PDB entry 9D6C | electron microscopy, 2.10 A resolution | chains E and F of the 18 polymer chains in the assembly

[Chain E (and F)]
Protein: Gag
Source organism: Human immunodeficiency virus type 1 group M subtype B (isolate HXB2)
Notes: fragment: CA-SP1 domains; chain F of this document is another copy of the same molecule, construct and numbering; everything in this record applies to it too
Reference sequence: P04591 (GAG_HV1H2); residues 9-240 here correspond to UniProt positions 141-372 (UniProt number = residue number + 132)
Chain sequence (232 residues; each row starts with the number of its first residue):
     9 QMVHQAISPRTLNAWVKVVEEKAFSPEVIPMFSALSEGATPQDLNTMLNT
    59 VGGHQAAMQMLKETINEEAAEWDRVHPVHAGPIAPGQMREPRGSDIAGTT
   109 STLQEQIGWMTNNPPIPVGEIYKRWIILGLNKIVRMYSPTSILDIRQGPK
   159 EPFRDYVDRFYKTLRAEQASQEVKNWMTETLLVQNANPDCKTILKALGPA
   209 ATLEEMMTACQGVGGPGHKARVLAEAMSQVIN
Sequence notes: engineered mutation Ile239 (Thr371 in P04591)
Ligand contacts:
  - Bevirimat (2I4; 3alpha-[(3-carboxy-3-methylbutanoyl)oxy]-8alpha,9beta,10alpha,13alpha,17alpha,19beta-lup-20(29)-en-28-oic acid): Leu231, Met235, Ile239
  - inositol hexakisphosphate (IHP): Lys158, Gly222, Lys227
  - Lenacapavir (QNG), molecule 1: Ile15, Ser16, Pro17, Arg18, Leu20, Asn21
  - Lenacapavir (QNG), molecule 2: Gln50, Asn53, Thr54, Leu56, Asn57, Val59, Gln63, Met66, Gln67, Leu69, Lys70, Ile73, Asn74, Ala105, Gly106, Thr107, Tyr130
Swiss-Prot annotation at these positions:
  - region: Asn57 to Gln95 (Interaction with host PPIA/CYPA and NUP153), Pro85 to Pro93 (PPIA/CYPA-binding loop)
  - site: Leu231, Ala232 (Cleavage)
  - modified residue: Ser16 (Phosphoserine)
From the paper describing this entry:
  - binding site for Lenacapavir: Pro17, Arg18, Leu20, Thr54, Leu56, Asn57, Met66, Gln67, Lys70, Ile73, Arg82, Thr107, Tyr130
  - self-association interface (contacts with another copy of this molecule); pairs are residue here / residue on that copy: Arg18-Glu75 (hydrogen bond)
  - binding site for Bevirimat: Lys227, Leu231
  - binding site for inositol hexakisphosphate: Lys158, Lys227

[Interface between chain E and chain F]
Residue-residue contacts (34; chain E residue first):
  Gly106(E) - Arg82(F)  hydrogen bond (backbone-side chain)
  Thr107(E) - Arg82(F)  hydrogen bond (backbone-side chain)
  Arg162(E) - Asp152(F)  hydrogen bond (side chain-backbone)
  Arg162(E) - Arg154(F)
  Glu212(E) - Arg154(F)  salt bridge
  Thr216(E) - Arg154(F)  hydrogen bond
  Gln219(E) - Arg154(F)
  Gln219(E) - Gln155(F)  hydrogen bond (side chain-backbone)
  Gln219(E) - Pro157(F)
  Gln219(E) - Asn193(F)  hydrogen bond (side chain-backbone)
  Gln219(E) - Ala194(F)
  Gln219(E) - Asn195(F)
  Gly220(E) - Pro196(F)
  Val221(E) - Pro157(F)
  Gly222(E) - Lys158(F)
  Gly223(E) - Pro157(F)
  Gly223(E) - Asp197(F)
  Pro224(E) - Asp197(F)
  Pro224(E) - Gly222(F)
  Pro224(E) - His226(F)
  Pro224(E) - Val230(F)
  Gly225(E) - Asp197(F)  hydrogen bond (backbone-side chain)
  Gly225(E) - Val230(F)
  Lys227(E) - Lys227(F)
  Ala228(E) - Val230(F)  hydrophobic
  Ala228(E) - Leu231(F)  hydrophobic
  Ala228(E) - Ala234(F)
  Leu231(E) - Leu231(F)  hydrophobic
  Leu231(E) - Met235(F)
  Ala232(E) - Ala234(F)  hydrophobic
  Ala232(E) - Met235(F)  hydrophobic
  Ala232(E) - Val238(F)
  Met235(E) - Met235(F)  hydrophobic
  Ser236(E) - Val238(F)
Also at the interface, not in a pair above, chain E (20 interface residues in all): Pro160, Met215
Also at the interface, not in a pair above, chain F (21 interface residues in all): Leu151, Gly156

[Overview]
Chain E and chain F form an interface of 20 and 21 residues respectively, with 7 hydrogen bonds and 1 salt
bridge. Polar contacts include Glu212(E)-Arg154(F), Gly106(E)-Arg82(F) and Thr107(E)-Arg82(F). From the paper:
a binding site for Lenacapavir at Pro17(E), Arg18(E) and Leu20(E) among others; a binding site for Bevirimat
at Lys227(E) and Leu231(E).
Chain E and chain F are both Gag (Human immunodeficiency virus type 1 group M subtype B (isolate HXB2)); the
structure, Gag CA-SP1 immature lattice bound with Lenacapavir and Bevirimat from enveloped virus like
particles, was determined by electron microscopy (same publication as 9CWV, 9D6D, 9D6E, 9D88 and 9DWD).
